5HRV - chain A; structure by X-ray diffraction, 1.70 A resolution.

== Chain A ==
Name: Protein polybromo-1
Source organism: Homo sapiens
UniProtKB: Q86U86 (PB1_HUMAN), isoform Q86U86-3; residues 645-766 here correspond to UniProt positions 613-734 (UniProt number = residue number - 32)
Chain sequence (124 residues; each row starts with the number of its first residue):
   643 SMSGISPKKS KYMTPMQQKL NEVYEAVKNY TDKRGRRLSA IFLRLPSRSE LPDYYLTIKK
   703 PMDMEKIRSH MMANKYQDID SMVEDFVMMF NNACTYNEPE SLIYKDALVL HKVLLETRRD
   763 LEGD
Unresolved in the structure: 643-651
Sequence notes: expression tag (643-644)
Small-molecule neighbours: 64C (1-ethylisochromeno[3,4-c]pyrazol-5(3H)-one): Ile-683, Phe-684, Arg-686, Leu-687, Pro-688, Leu-693, Tyr-696, Met-704, Asp-705, Met-731, Asn-734, Ala-735, Tyr-738, Asn-739, Ile-745
Curated features (UniProtKB/Swiss-Prot):
  - cross-link: Lys-670 (Glycyl lysine isopeptide (Lys-Gly) (interchain with G-Cter in SUMO2))
From the paper describing this entry:
  - binding site for 64C: Asn-739

== In short ==
Chain A binds compound 64C. From the paper: a binding site for 64C at Asn-739.
Chain A is Protein polybromo-1 (Homo sapiens); the structure, Crystal structure of the fifth bromodomain of
human PB1 in complex with 1-ethylisochromeno[3,4-c]pyrazol-5(2H)-one) compound, was determined by X-ray
diffraction (same publication as 5HRW, 5HRX, 5II1, 5II2 and 5IID).
